6OET - chains A and I of the 10 polymer chains in the assembly; structure by electron microscopy, 3.40 A resolution.

[Chain A]
Protein: V(D)J recombination-activating protein 1
From: Mus musculus
Notes: EC 3.1.-.-, 2.3.2.27
UniProt: P15919 (RAG1_MOUSE); residues 1-1040 here = UniProt positions 1-1040
Chain sequence (1040 residues; row label = number of the first residue in the row):
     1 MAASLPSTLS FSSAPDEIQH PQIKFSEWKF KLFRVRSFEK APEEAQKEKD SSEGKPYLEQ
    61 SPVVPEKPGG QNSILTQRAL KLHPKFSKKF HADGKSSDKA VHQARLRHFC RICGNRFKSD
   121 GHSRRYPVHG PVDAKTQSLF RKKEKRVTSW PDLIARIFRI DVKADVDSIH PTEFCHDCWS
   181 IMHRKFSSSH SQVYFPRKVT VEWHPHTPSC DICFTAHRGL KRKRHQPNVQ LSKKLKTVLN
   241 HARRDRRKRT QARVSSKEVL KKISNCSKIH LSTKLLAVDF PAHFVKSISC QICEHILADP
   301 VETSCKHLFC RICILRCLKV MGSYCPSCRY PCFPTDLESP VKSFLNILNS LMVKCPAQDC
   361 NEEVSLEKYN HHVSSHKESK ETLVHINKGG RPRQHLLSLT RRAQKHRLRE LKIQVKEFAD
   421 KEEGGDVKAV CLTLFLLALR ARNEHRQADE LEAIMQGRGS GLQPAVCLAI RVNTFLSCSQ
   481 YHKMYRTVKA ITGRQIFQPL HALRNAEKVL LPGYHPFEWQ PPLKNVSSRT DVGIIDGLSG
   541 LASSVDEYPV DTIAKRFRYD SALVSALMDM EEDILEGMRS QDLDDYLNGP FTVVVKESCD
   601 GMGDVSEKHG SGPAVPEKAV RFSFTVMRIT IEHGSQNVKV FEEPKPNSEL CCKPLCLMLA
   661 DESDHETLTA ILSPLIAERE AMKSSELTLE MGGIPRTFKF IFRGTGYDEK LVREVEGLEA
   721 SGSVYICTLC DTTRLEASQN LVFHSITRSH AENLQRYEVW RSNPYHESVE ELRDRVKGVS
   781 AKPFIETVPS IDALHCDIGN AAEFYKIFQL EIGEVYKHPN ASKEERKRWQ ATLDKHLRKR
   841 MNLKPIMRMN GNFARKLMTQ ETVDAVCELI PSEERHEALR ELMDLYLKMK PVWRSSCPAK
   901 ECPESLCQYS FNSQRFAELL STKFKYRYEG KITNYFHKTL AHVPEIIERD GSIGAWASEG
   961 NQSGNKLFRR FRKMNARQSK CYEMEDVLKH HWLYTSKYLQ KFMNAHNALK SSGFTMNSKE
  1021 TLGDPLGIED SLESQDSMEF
Unresolved in the structure: 1-390, 1009-1040
Sequence notes: engineered mutation Gln962 (Glu in P15919)
Curated features (UniProtKB/Swiss-Prot):
  - zinc finger: Cys290 to Arg329 (RING-type), Leu351 to Lys380 (RAG1-type)
  - DNA-binding region: Gly389 to Gln456 (NBD)
  - binding site (Zn(2+)): Cys266, His270, Cys290, Cys293, His295, Cys305, His307, Cys310, Cys313, Cys325, Cys328, Cys355, Cys360, His372, His376
  - binding site (a divalent metal cation): Asp600, Asp708
  - site: Trp893 (Essential for DNA hairpin formation, participates in base-stacking interactions near the cleavage site)
  - cross-link: Lys233 (Glycyl lysine isopeptide (Lys-Gly) (interchain with G-Cter in ubiquitin))
What the authors report for this chain:
  - mutagenesis - E962Q: abolished catalytic activity (disintegration reaction) (citing earlier work)
  - mutagenesis - R848A (2 fold): increased catalytic activity on disintegration
  - mutagenesis - R848A (3 fold): increased catalytic activity (strand-transfer reaction)

[Chain I]
Molecule: 15-nt DNA strand
Sequence (15 nucleotides; each row starts with the number of its first residue):
     2 CCTGGATCTG GCCTG

[Chain A / chain I interface]
Pairs across the interface - 17 pairs, chain A then chain I:
  Glu709(A) with DT15(I), phosphate contact; DG16(I), phosphate contact
  Ser721(A) with DC14(I), base contact; DT15(I), sugar contact
  Arg734(A) with DC14(I), sugar contact
  His795(A) with DG16(I), phosphate contact
  Lys823(A) with DG12(I), salt bridge to the phosphate
  Arg927(A) with DC14(I), salt bridge to the phosphate
  Lys931(A) with DC13(I), salt bridge to the phosphate; DC14(I), phosphate contact
  Ile932(A) with DC14(I), phosphate contact
  Thr933(A) with DC14(I), sugar contact; DT15(I), phosphate contact
  Asn934(A) with DC14(I), phosphate contact; DT15(I), phosphate contact
  Tyr935(A) with DT15(I), phosphate contact; DG16(I), hydrogen bond to the phosphate
Other interface residues (no listed pair), chain A (15 interface residues in all): Glu662, Asp708, Lys710, Gly722

[In short]
15 residues of chain A and 5 residues of chain I are in contact; the contacts include 1 hydrogen bond and 3
salt bridges. Polar pairs include Tyr935(A)-DG16(I), Lys823(A)-DG12(I) and Arg927(A)-DC14(I). The paper
reports that E962Q of chain A abolishes catalytic activity (disintegration reaction); R848A of chain A
increases catalytic activity on disintegration.
Here chain A is V(D)J recombination-activating protein 1 (Mus musculus) and chain I is a 15-nt DNA strand.
Entry 6OET (Cryo-EM structure of mouse RAG1/2 STC complex) was determined by electron microscopy (same
publication as 6OES).
